Entry 6X5M (X-ray diffraction, 2.50 A resolution); this record covers chains l and h of the 4 polymer chains in the assembly.

Chain l:
Name: Light chain Fab BL-3 6
Source organism: Mus musculus
Notes: antibody fragment or engineered binder
Chain sequence (215 residues; numbered 1 to 215; the number before each row is that of its first residue):
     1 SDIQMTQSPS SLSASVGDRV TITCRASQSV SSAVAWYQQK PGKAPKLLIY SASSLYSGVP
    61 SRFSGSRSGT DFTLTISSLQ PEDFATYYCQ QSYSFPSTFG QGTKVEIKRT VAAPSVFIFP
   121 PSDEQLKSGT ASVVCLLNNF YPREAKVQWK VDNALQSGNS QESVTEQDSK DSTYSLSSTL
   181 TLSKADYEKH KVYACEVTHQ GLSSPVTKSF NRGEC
Disulfide bonds: Cys24-Cys89, Cys135-Cys195

Chain h:
Name: Heavy chain Fab Bl-3 6
Source organism: Mus musculus
Notes: antibody fragment or engineered binder
Chain sequence (225 residues; numbered 4 to 228; the number before each row is that of its first residue):
     4 EVQLVESGGG LVQPGGSLRL SCAASGFYIS YSSIHWVRQA PGKGLEWVAS ISPYSGSTYY
    64 ADSVKGRFTI SADTSKNTAY LQMNSLRAED TAVYYCARQG YRRRSGRGFD YWGQGTLVTV
   124 SSASTKGPSV FPLAPSSKST SGGTAALGCL VKDYFPEPVT VSWNSGALTS GVHTFPAVLQ
   184 SSGLYSLSSV VTVPSSSLGT QTYICNVNHK PSNTKVDKKV EPKSC
Disulfide bonds: Cys25-Cys99, Cys152-Cys208

Interface between chain l and chain h:
Contacting residue pairs (61):
  Asp2(l) - Asp65(h)
  Tyr37(l) - Gly111(h)
  Tyr37(l) - Phe112(h)  hydrogen bond (side chain-backbone)
  Tyr37(l) - Trp115(h)  hydrophobic
  Gln39(l) - Gln42(h)  hydrogen bond
  Gln39(l) - Tyr98(h)  hydrogen bond
  Lys43(l) - Gly116(h)
  Lys43(l) - Gln117(h)
  Ala44(l) - Tyr98(h)  hydrophobic
  Ala44(l) - Trp115(h)  hydrophobic
  Ala44(l) - Gly116(h)
  Pro45(l) - Leu48(h)  hydrophobic
  Pro45(l) - Trp115(h)
  Leu47(l) - Phe112(h)
  Tyr50(l) - Arg107(h)  hydrogen bond (side chain-backbone)
  Tyr50(l) - Ser108(h)
  Tyr50(l) - Gly109(h)
  Tyr56(l) - Asp113(h)
  Tyr88(l) - Gln42(h)  hydrogen bond
  Tyr88(l) - Lys46(h)  hydrogen bond (side chain-backbone)
  Tyr88(l) - Gly47(h)
  Tyr88(l) - Leu48(h)  hydrophobic
  Gln90(l) - Phe112(h)
  Ser92(l) - Arg110(h)  hydrogen bond (backbone-side chain)
  Phe95(l) - Trp50(h)  hydrophobic
  Phe95(l) - Tyr62(h)  hydrophobic
  Pro96(l) - Trp50(h)  hydrophobic
  Ser97(l) - Trp50(h)
  Phe99(l) - Val40(h)  hydrophobic
  Phe99(l) - Leu48(h)
  Phe117(l) - Ala149(h)  hydrophobic
  Phe119(l) - Leu136(h)
  Phe119(l) - Ala137(h)
  Phe119(l) - Ala149(h)
  Phe119(l) - Leu150(h)  hydrophobic
  Pro120(l) - Leu136(h)
  Ser122(l) - Phe134(h)
  Ser122(l) - Pro135(h)  hydrogen bond (side chain-backbone)
  Glu124(l) - Phe134(h)
  Glu124(l) - Pro135(h)
  Glu124(l) - Lys221(h)  salt bridge
  Gln125(l) - Phe134(h)
  Ser132(l) - Leu153(h)
  Val134(l) - Leu136(h)  hydrophobic
  Leu136(l) - Ala149(h)  hydrophobic
  Leu136(l) - Val193(h)  hydrophobic
  Asn138(l) - His176(h)
  Asn139(l) - His176(h)  hydrogen bond
  Gln161(l) - Leu182(h)
  Gln161(l) - Gln183(h)
  Ser163(l) - Phe178(h)
  Ser163(l) - Pro179(h)  hydrogen bond (side chain-backbone)
  Val164(l) - Pro179(h)
  Thr165(l) - Phe178(h)
  Ser175(l) - His176(h)
  Ser175(l) - Phe178(h)
  Leu176(l) - Phe178(h)
  Ser177(l) - Phe178(h)
  Thr181(l) - Gln183(h)
  Cys215(l) - Lys226(h)
  Cys215(l) - Ser227(h)
Also at the interface, not in a pair above, chain l (40 interface residues in all): Ala35, Ser51, Ser57, Tyr93
Also at the interface, not in a pair above, chain h (46 interface residues in all): Ser53, Tyr63, Tyr114, Pro138, Ser140, Ala148, Gly151, Lys155, Val181, Ser184, Thr195

In short:
40 residues of chain l and 46 residues of chain h are in contact, with 10 hydrogen bonds and 1 salt bridge.
Among the polar pairs are Glu124(l)-Lys221(h), Tyr37(l)-Phe112(h) and Gln39(l)-Gln42(h).
Chain l is Light chain Fab BL-3 6 and chain h is Heavy chain Fab Bl-3 6, both from Mus musculus; the
structure, Crystal structure of a stabilized PAN ENE bimolecular triplex with a GC-clamped polyA tail, in
complex ..., was determined by X-ray diffraction together with 6X5N from the same study.
